Entry 2FOO (X-ray diffraction, 2.20 A resolution); this record covers chains A and B.

# Chain A
Protein: Ubiquitin carboxyl-terminal hydrolase 7
Organism: Homo sapiens
Notes: EC 3.1.2.15; fragment: MATH domain
UniProt: Q93009 (UBP7_HUMAN); numbering as in UniProt (aligned over 54-205)
Amino-acid sequence (155 residues; numbered 51 to 205; the number before each row is that of its first residue):
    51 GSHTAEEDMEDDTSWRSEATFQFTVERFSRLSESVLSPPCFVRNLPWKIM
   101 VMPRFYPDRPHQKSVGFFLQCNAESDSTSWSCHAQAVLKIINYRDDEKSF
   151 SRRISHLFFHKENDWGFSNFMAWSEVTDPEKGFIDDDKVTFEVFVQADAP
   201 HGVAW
Unresolved in the structure: 51-62, 106-111
Construct notes: cloning artifact (51-53)
UniProt features mapped onto this chain:
  - mutagenesis: Asp164 (D164A: Decreased binding to p53/TP53 and MDM2), Trp165 (W165A: Loss of binding to p53/TP53 and MDM2)

# Chain B
Protein: p53 peptide
Amino-acid sequence (6 residues; row label = number of the first residue in the row):
   358 EPGGSR

# Chain A / chain B interface
Pairs across the interface (14; chain A residue first):
  Met100(A) with Ser362(B)
  Met102(A) with Ser362(B)
  Arg104(A) with Ser362(B), hydrogen bond (side chain-backbone)
  Phe118(A) with Gly360(B); Gly361(B); Ser362(B)
  Asp164(A) with Gly361(B); Ser362(B), hydrogen bond
  Trp165(A) with Pro359(B); Gly360(B); Gly361(B)
  Gly166(A) with Pro359(B); Gly360(B), hydrogen bond (backbone-backbone)
  Phe167(A) with Pro359(B)
Also at the interface, not in a pair above, chain A (9 interface residues in all): Ile154
Also at the interface, not in a pair above, chain B (6 interface residues in all): Glu358, Arg363

# In short
9 residues of chain A face 6 of chain B across their interface; the contacts include 3 hydrogen bonds. Polar
contacts include Arg104(A)-Ser362(B), Asp164(A)-Ser362(B) and Gly166(A)-Gly360(B). Curated annotation
(UniProt) lists 2 mutagenesis sites on chain A.
Here chain A is Ubiquitin carboxyl-terminal hydrolase 7 (Homo sapiens) and chain B is p53 peptide. Entry 2FOO
(The Crystal Structure of the N-terminal domain of HAUSP/USP7 complexed with p53 peptide 359-362) was
determined by X-ray diffraction (same publication as 2FOJ and 2FOP).
